1QNZ - chains H and P of the 3 polymer chains in the assembly; structure by solution NMR.

[Chain H]
Name: 0.5B antibody (heavy chain)
Source organism: Mus musculus
Notes: fragment: fv; antibody fragment or engineered binder
Chain sequence (119 residues; numbered 113 to 231; the number before each row is that of its first residue):
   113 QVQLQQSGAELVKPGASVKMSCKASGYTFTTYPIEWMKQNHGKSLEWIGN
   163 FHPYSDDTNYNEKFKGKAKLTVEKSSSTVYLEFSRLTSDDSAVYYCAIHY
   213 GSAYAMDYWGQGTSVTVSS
Sequence notes: conflict Ser137 (Phe25 in 254221)
Disulfides: Cys134-Cys208

[Chain P]
Name: GP120
Notes: fragment: v3 peptide
UniProtKB: Q79416 (Q79416_9HIV1); residues 232-249 here correspond to UniProt positions 9-26 (UniProt number = residue number - 223)
Chain sequence (18 residues; row label = number of the first residue in the row):
   232 RKSIRIQRGPGRAFVTIG

[Chain H / chain P interface]
Residue-residue contacts - 27 pairs, chain H then chain P:
  Thr142(H) with Ile235(P)
  Thr143(H) with Ser234(P); Ile235(P); Arg236(P); Phe245(P)
  Tyr144(H) with Arg236(P)
  Pro145(H) with Arg236(P); Ile237(P)
  Glu147(H) with Arg243(P)
  Asn162(H) with Gln238(P)
  Phe163(H) with Gln238(P)
  His164(H) with Arg236(P); Ile237(P); Gln238(P)
  Tyr166(H) with Lys233(P); Ile235(P); Ile248(P)
  Asp169(H) with Gln238(P); Arg239(P)
  Thr170(H) with Gln238(P)
  Asn171(H) with Gln238(P)
  Ile210(H) with Arg236(P)
  His211(H) with Arg236(P); Arg243(P)
  Tyr212(H) with Arg236(P)
  Ala215(H) with Gly242(P); Arg243(P)
Interface residues without a listed pair, chain P (12 interface residues in all): Ala244

[In short]
16 residues of chain H face 12 of chain P across their interface.
Chain H is 0.5B antibody (heavy chain) (Mus musculus) and chain P is GP120; the structure, NMR structure of
the 0.5b anti-HIV antibody complex with the gp120 V3 peptide, was determined by solution NMR.
